PDB entry 2IYJ | X-ray diffraction, 2.00 A resolution | chains A and B

Chain A (and B):
Name: Thiol disulfide interchange protein dsbc
Source organism: Escherichia coli
Notes: fragment: n-terminal domain, residues 19-91; chain B of this document is another copy of the same molecule, construct and numbering; everything in this record applies to it too
Reference sequence: P0AEG6 (DSBC_ECOLI); residues -1 to 71 here correspond to UniProt positions 19-91 (UniProt number = residue number + 20)
Sequence (75 residues; row label = number of the first residue in the row; numbers below 1 keep their minus sign (Val-3 is residue -3)):
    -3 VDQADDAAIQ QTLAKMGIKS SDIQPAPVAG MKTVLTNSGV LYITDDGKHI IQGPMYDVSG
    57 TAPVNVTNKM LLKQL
Disordered / not traced: -3 to 0, 71 (chain B: fully traced)

Interface between chain A and chain B:
Pairs across the interface (47):
  Thr8(A) with Val54(B)
  Lys11(A) with Val54(B); Ser55(B), hydrogen bond (side chain-backbone); Gly56(B), hydrogen bond (side chain-backbone)
  Pro23(A) with His45(B)
  Val24(A) with Met27(B), hydrophobic; Thr40(B); His45(B)
  Thr40(A) with Val24(B)
  Gly43(A) with Val54(B)
  Lys44(A) with Tyr52(B); Asp53(B); Val54(B), hydrogen bond (backbone-backbone); Ser55(B), hydrogen bond (backbone-backbone)
  His45(A) with Pro23(B); Val24(B); Met51(B); Tyr52(B); Asp53(B), salt bridge
  Ile46(A) with Met51(B); Tyr52(B), hydrogen bond (backbone-backbone); Val54(B), hydrophobic
  Ile47(A) with Met27(B), hydrophobic; Tyr38(B), hydrophobic; Ile47(B), hydrophobic; Gln48(B); Pro50(B); Met51(B), hydrophobic
  Gln48(A) with Gln48(B); Gly49(B); Pro50(B), hydrogen bond (backbone-backbone)
  Gly49(A) with Ile47(B); Gln48(B), hydrogen bond (backbone-backbone)
  Pro50(A) with Ile46(B); Ile47(B); Gln48(B), hydrogen bond (backbone-backbone)
  Met51(A) with Ile46(B); Ile47(B), hydrophobic
  Tyr52(A) with His45(B); Ile46(B), hydrogen bond (backbone-backbone)
  Asp53(A) with Lys44(B); His45(B), salt bridge
  Val54(A) with Thr8(B); Gly43(B); Lys44(B), hydrogen bond (backbone-backbone); Ile46(B), hydrophobic
  Ser55(A) with Lys44(B)
Other interface residues (no listed pair), chain A (22 interface residues in all): Met12, Met27, Tyr38, Pro59
Other interface residues (no listed pair), chain B (21 interface residues in all): Met12

In short:
22 residues of chain A face 21 of chain B across their interface, with 10 hydrogen bonds and 2 salt bridges.
Polar contacts include His45(A)-Asp53(B), Lys11(A)-Ser55(B) and Lys11(A)-Gly56(B).
Both chains are Thiol disulfide interchange protein dsbc (Escherichia coli). Entry 2IYJ (Crystal structure of
the N-terminal dimer domain of E.coli DsbC) was determined by X-ray diffraction, deposited together with 2IY2.
